8Y3W - chains A and C of the 6 polymer chains in the assembly; structure by electron microscopy, 3.49 A resolution.

Chain A:
Protein: SIR2-like domain-containing protein
Source organism: Bacillus subtilis
UniProtKB: D4G637 (D4G637_BACNB); residue numbers follow UniProt; this construct covers 1-1005
Amino-acid sequence (1005 residues; numbered 1 to 1005; the number before each row is that of its first residue):
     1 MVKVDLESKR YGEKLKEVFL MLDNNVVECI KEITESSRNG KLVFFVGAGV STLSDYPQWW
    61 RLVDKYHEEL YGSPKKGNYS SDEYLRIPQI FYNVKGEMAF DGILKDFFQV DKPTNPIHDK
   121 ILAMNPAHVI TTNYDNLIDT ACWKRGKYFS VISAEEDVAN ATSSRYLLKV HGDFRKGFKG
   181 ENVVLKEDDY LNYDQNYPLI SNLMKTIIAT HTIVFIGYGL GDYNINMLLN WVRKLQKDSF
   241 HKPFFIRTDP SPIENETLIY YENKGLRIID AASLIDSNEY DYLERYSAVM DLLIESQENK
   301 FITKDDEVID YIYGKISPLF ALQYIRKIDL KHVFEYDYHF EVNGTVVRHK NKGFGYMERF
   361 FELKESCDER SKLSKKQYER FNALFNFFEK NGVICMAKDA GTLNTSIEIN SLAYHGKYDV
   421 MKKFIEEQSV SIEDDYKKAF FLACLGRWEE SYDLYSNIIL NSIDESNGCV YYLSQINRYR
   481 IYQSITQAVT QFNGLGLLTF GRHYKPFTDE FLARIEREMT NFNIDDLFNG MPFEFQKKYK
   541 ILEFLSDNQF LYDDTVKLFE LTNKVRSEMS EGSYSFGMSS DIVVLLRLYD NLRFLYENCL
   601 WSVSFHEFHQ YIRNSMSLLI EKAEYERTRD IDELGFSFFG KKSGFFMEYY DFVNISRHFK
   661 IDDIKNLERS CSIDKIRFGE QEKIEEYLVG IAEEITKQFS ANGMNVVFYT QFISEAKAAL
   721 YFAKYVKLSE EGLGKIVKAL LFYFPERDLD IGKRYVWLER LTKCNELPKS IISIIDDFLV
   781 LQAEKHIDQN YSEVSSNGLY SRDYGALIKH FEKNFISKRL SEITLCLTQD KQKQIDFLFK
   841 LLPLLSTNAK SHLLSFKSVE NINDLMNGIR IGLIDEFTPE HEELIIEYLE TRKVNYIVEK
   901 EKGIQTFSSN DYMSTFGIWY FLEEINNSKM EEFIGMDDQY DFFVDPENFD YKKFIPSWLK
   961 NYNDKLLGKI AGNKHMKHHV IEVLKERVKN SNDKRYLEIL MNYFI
Not modelled in the structure: 1-11, 492-505, 632-643, 899-909
From the paper describing this entry:
  - catalytic residues: N133, Y134, D135, H171 (by similarity / conservation)
  - mutagenesis - Y134A, D135A, H171A, N202A, L1000A/M1001A: decreased catalytic activity on TTP
  - mutagenesis - R86E: decreased catalytic activity
  - mutagenesis - Y260E: unchanged catalytic activity
  - mutagenesis - R86E: decreased stability

Chain C:
Protein: DSR anti-defence 1
Source organism: Bacillus subtilis
UniProtKB: A0A9P1J8U5 (A0A9P1J8U5_BACIU); residue numbers follow UniProt; this construct covers 1-120
Amino-acid sequence (120 residues; numbered 1 to 120; the number before each row is that of its first residue):
     1 MIEIFKDTGA THDLVYHSKI NTFVWDVEFD IVLSDSKELN KCYFVKCFNP YRINGKCDFA
    61 VSSIDIFSEG KRLLIENEFN FKITKAVHVA TSKDVTEIVL HLSERISSPF PIVKEVVYLD
Not modelled in the structure: 1-8, 34-37, 56-57, 75-77, 120

Chain A / chain C interface:
Residue-residue contacts - 15 pairs, chain A then chain C:
  S570(A) with K19(C), hydrogen bond (backbone-side chain)
  E571(A) with H17(C); K19(C); Y118(C), hydrogen bond (backbone-side chain)
  G572(A) with Y16(C); S18(C), hydrogen bond (backbone-side chain)
  S573(A) with V15(C); H17(C), hydrogen bond
  Y574(A) with V15(C); Y16(C), hydrogen bond (backbone-backbone)
  S575(A) with V15(C)
  F576(A) with T11(C); L14(C)
  I631(A) with S18(C); K19(C)
Also at the interface, not in a pair above, chain C (9 interface residues in all): H12
From the paper, about this interface:
  - hot spots on chain C (mutagenesis) - H17E, K19E, N21E, F59E: decreased binding to DSR2

Summary:
8 residues of chain A face 9 of chain C across their interface; the contacts include 5 hydrogen bonds. Polar
pairs include S570(A)-K19(C), E571(A)-Y118(C) and G572(A)-S18(C). The paper reports catalytic residues
N133(A), Y134(A) and D135(A) among others; Y134A, D135A and H171A of chain A, among others, reduce catalytic
activity on TTP; 11 substitutions were tested in all.
Chain A is SIR2-like domain-containing protein and chain C is DSR anti-defence 1, both from Bacillus subtilis;
the structure, The Cryo-EM structure of anti-phage defense associated DSR2 tetramer bound with two DSAD1
inhibitors (same side), was determined by electron microscopy (same publication as 8Y13, 8Y34, 8Y3M, 8Y3Y and
8ZC9).
